PDB entry 8ICH | X-ray diffraction, 3.30 A resolution | chains P and A of the 3 polymer chains in the assembly

== Chain P ==
Molecule: 7-nt DNA strand
Sequence (7 nucleotides; each row starts with the number of its first residue):
     1 TCTAATG
Ion coordination: Na+: DT6 (shared with Thr101(A), Val103(A), Ile106(A) of chain A)

== Chain A ==
Protein: Protein (DNA polymerase beta (e.c.2.7.7.7))
From: Homo sapiens
UniProt: P06746 (DPOB_HUMAN); residues 2-335 here correspond to UniProt positions 1-334 (UniProt number = residue number - 1)
Sequence (335 residues; numbered 1 to 335; the number before each row is that of its first residue):
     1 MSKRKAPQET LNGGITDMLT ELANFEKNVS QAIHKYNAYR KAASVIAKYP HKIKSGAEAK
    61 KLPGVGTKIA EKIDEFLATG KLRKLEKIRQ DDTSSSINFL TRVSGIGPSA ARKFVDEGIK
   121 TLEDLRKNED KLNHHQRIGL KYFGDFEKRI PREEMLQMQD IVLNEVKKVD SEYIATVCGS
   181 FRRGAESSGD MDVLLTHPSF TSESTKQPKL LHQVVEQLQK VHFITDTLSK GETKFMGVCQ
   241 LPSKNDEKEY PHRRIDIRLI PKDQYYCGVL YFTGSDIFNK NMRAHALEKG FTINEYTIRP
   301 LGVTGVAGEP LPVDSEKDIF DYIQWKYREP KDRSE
Not modelled in the structure: 1-8
Ion coordination: Na+ site 1: Lys60, Leu62; Na+ site 2: Thr101, Val103, Ile106 (shared with DT6(P) of chain P)
UniProt features mapped onto this chain:
  - binding site (K(+)): Lys61
  - binding site (Na(+)): Lys61

== How chain P and chain A interact ==
Contacting residue pairs - 17 pairs, chain P then chain A:
  DA4(P) - Ser109(A)  phosphate contact
  DA5(P) - Gly105(A)  sugar contact
  DA5(P) - Ile106(A)  phosphate contact
  DA5(P) - Gly107(A)  hydrogen bond to the phosphate
  DA5(P) - Pro108(A)  phosphate contact
  DA5(P) - Ser109(A)  hydrogen bond to the phosphate
  DA5(P) - Ala110(A)  hydrogen bond to the phosphate
  DT6(P) - Thr101(A)  phosphate contact
  DT6(P) - Val103(A)  phosphate contact
  DT6(P) - Ser104(A)  phosphate contact
  DT6(P) - Gly105(A)  hydrogen bond to the phosphate
  DT6(P) - Ile106(A)  hydrogen bond to the phosphate
  DT6(P) - Lys234(A)  base contact
  DG7(P) - Ser104(A)  phosphate contact
  DG7(P) - Arg254(A)  salt bridge to the phosphate
  DG7(P) - Asp256(A)  phosphate contact
  DG7(P) - Arg258(A)  phosphate contact
Also at the interface, not in a pair above, chain A (18 interface residues in all): Ala111, His135, Asp190, Asp192, Met236

== Summary ==
The interface between chain P and chain A involves 4 residues on one side and 18 on the other, with 5 hydrogen
bonds and 1 salt bridge. Polar contacts include DA5(P)-Gly107(A), DA5(P)-Ser109(A) and DA5(P)-Ala110(A).
Here chain P is a 7-nt DNA strand and chain A is Protein (DNA polymerase beta (e.c.2.7.7.7)) (Homo sapiens).
Entry 8ICH (DNA polymerase beta (pol B) (e.c.2.7.7.7) complexed with seven base pairs of DNA; soaked in the
...) was determined by X-ray diffraction, deposited together with 1ZQA, 1ZQB, 1ZQC, 1ZQD, 1ZQE, 1ZQG and 28
further entries.
